Entry 8AV6 (electron microscopy, 4.68 A resolution (low resolution: residue-level contacts below are approximate; hydrogen-bond / salt-bridge calls are withheld)); this record covers chains G and L of the 20 polymer chains in the assembly.

[Chain G]
Name: Ino80
Source organism: Thermochaetoides thermophila
Sequence (1856 residues; each row starts with the number of its first residue):
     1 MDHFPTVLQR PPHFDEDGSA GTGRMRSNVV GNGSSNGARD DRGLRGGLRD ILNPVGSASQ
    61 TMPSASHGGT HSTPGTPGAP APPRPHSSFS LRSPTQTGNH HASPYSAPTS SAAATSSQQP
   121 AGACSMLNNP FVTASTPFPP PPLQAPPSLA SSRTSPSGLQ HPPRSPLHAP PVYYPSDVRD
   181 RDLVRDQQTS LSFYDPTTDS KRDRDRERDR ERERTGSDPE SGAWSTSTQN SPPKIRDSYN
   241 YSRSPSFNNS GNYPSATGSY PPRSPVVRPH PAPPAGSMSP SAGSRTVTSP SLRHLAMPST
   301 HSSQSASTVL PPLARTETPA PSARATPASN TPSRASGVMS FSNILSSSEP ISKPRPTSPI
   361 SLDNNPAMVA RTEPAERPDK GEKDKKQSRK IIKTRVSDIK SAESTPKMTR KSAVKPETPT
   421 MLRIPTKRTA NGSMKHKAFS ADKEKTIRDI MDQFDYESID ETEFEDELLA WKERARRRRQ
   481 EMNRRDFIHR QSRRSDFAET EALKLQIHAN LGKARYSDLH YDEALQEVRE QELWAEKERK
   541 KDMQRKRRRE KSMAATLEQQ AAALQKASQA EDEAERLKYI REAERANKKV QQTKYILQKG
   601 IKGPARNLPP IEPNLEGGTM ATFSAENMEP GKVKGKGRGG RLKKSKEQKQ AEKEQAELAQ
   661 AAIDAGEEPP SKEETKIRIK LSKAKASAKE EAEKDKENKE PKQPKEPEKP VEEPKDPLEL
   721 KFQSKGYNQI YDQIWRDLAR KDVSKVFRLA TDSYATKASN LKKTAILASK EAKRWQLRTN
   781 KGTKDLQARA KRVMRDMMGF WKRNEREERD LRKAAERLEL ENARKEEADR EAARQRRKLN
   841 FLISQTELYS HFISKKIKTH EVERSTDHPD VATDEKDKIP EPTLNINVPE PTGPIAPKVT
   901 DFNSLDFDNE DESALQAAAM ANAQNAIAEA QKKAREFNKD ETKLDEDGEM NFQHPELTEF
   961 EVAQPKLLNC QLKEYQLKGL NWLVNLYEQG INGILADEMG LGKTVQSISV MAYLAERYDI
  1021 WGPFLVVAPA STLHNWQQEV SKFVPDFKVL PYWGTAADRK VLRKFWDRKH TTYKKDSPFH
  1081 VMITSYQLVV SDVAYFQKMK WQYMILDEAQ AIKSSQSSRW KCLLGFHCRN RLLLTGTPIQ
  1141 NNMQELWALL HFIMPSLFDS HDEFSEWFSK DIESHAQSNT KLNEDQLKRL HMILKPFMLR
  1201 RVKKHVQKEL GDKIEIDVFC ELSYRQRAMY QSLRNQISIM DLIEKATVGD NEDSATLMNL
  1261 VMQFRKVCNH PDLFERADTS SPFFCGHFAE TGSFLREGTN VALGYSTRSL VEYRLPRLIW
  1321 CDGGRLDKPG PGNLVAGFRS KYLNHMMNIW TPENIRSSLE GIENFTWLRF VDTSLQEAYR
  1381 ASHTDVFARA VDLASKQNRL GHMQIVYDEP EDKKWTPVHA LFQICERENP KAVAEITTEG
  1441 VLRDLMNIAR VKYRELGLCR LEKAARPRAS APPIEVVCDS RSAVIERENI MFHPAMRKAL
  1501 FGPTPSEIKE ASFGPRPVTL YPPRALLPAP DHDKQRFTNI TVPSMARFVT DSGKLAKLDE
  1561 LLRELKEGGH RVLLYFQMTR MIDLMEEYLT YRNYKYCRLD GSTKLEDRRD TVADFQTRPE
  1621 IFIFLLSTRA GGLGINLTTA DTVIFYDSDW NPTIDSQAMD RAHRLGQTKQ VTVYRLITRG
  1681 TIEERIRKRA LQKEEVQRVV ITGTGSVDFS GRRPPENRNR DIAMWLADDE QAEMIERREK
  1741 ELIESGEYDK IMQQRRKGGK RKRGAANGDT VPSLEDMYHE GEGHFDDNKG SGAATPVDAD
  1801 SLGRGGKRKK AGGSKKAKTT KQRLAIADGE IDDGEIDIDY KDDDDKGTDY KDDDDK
Not modelled in the structure: 1-960, 1238-1255, 1703-1856
From the paper describing this entry:
  - mutagenesis - R740A/K741A/K745A/R748A/K763A/K770A/R774A: decreased catalytic activity
  - mutagenesis - K781A/K784A/K791A/R792A/R795A/K802A/R803A/R806A: abolished catalytic activity
  - mutagenesis - K721A/K725A/R736A/R740A: decreased binding to DNA

[Chain L]
Molecule: 227-nt DNA strand
Sequence (227 nucleotides; row label = number of the first residue in the row; numbers below 1 keep their minus sign (DT-153 is residue -153)):
  -153 TCGGTACCCG GGGATCCTCT AGAGTGGGAG CTCGGAACAC TATCCGACTG GCACCGGCAA
   -93 GGTCGCTGTT CAATACATGC ACAGGATGTA TATATCTGAC ACGTGCCTGG AGACTAGGGA
   -33 GTAATCCCCT TGGCGGTTAA AACGCGGGGG ACAGCGCGTA CGTGCGTTTA AGCGGTGCTA
    27 GAGCTGTCTA CGACCAATTG AGCGGCCTCG GCACCGGGAT TCTCCAG
Not modelled in the structure: -153 to -80, 73

[How chain G and chain L interact]
Residue-residue contacts (29):
  Pro1029(G) with DT-59(L)
  Ala1030(G) with DT-59(L)
  Ser1031(G) with DT-59(L)
  Arg1059(G) with DT-57(L)
  Arg1063(G) with DG21(L)
  Gln1087(G) with DT-59(L); DC-58(L)
  Leu1088(G) with DC-58(L)
  Tyr1095(G) with DG21(L)
  Met1258(G) with DT-65(L); DA-64(L)
  Asn1259(G) with DA-64(L)
  Met1262(G) with DT-63(L)
  Met1578(G) with DA-62(L)
  Thr1579(G) with DA-62(L)
  Arg1580(G) with DT-63(L); DA-62(L)
  Asp1600(G) with DT-61(L)
  Gly1601(G) with DA-62(L); DT-61(L)
  Ser1602(G) with DT-61(L)
  Arg1608(G) with DA-60(L)
  Ser1627(G) with DA-62(L); DT-61(L)
  Arg1629(G) with DT-61(L); DA-60(L)
  Ala1630(G) with DT-61(L); DA-60(L)
  Gly1631(G) with DA-60(L)
Other interface residues (no listed pair), chain G (26 interface residues in all): Lys1064, Ser1085, Gln1577, Gly1632
Other interface residues (no listed pair), chain L (11 interface residues in all): DT22

[Overview]
Chain G and chain L form an interface of 26 and 11 residues respectively. The paper reports that
R740A/K741A/K745A/R748A/K763A/K770A/R774A of chain G reduce catalytic activity;
K781A/K784A/K791A/R792A/R795A/K802A/R803A/R806A of chain G abolish catalytic activity.
Chain G is Ino80 (Thermochaetoides thermophila) and chain L is a 227-nt DNA strand; the structure, CryoEM
structure of INO80 core nucleosome complex in closed grappler conformation, was determined by electron
microscopy together with 8ATF from the same study.
